PDB entry 1QD6 | X-ray diffraction, 2.10 A resolution | chains A and C

Chain A:
Name: Outer membrane phospholipase (ompla)
Notes: fragment: resdiues 33-45
UniProtKB: P0A921 (PA1_ECOLI); residues 13-25 here correspond to UniProt positions 33-45 (UniProt number = residue number + 20)
Sequence (13 residues; numbered 13 to 25; the number before each row is that of its first residue):
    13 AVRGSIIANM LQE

Chain C:
Name: Protein (outer membrane phospholipase (ompla))
Organism: Escherichia coli
Notes: EC 3.1.1.32; engineered mutation(s): ENZYME WITH N-TERMINAL EXTENSION ARIRAP AND COVALENTLY SULFONYLATED ON SERINE144
UniProtKB: P0A921 (PA1_ECOLI); residues 30-269 here correspond to UniProt positions 50-289 (UniProt number = residue number + 20)
Sequence (240 residues; row label = number of the first residue in the row):
    30 FTLYPYDTNY LIYTQTSDLN KEAIASYDWA ENARKDEVKF QLSLAFPLWR GILGPNSVLG
    90 ASYTQKSWWQ LSNSEESSPF RETNYEPQLF LGFATDYRFA GWTLRDVEMG YNHDSNGRSD
   150 PTSRSWNRLY TRLMAENGNW LVEVKPWYVV GNTDDNPDIT KYMGYYQLKI GYHLGDAVLS
   210 AKGQYNWNTG YGGAELGLSY PITKHVRLYT QVYSGYGESL IDYNFNQTRV GVGVMLNDLF
Covalently attached groups: 1-hexadecanosulfonic acid (HDS) linked to Ser144
Ion coordination: Ca2+ site 1: Ser106 (shared with 2 residues of chain D); Ca2+ site 2: Arg147, Ser152 (shared with 1 residue of chain D)
Residues lining bound ligands: 1-hexadecanosulfonic acid (HDS): Phe75, Leu77, Tyr92, Tyr114, Pro116, His142, Asp143, Asn145, Gly146
Curated features (UniProtKB/Swiss-Prot):
  - active site: His142 (Proton acceptor), Ser144 (Nucleophile)
  - binding site (Ca(2+)): Ser106, Arg147, Ser152, Asp184
From the paper describing this entry:
  - self-association interface (contacts with another copy of this molecule); pairs are residue here / residue on that copy: Leu32-Leu32 (backbone contact), Gln94-Gln94 (hydrogen bond), Phe109-Gly146 (backbone contact), Phe109-Tyr114 (pi stacking), Leu32, Leu71, Leu73, Leu265
  - binding site for 1-hexadecanosulfonic acid: Leu40, Phe69, Leu71, Phe75, Leu77, Tyr92, Trp98, Phe109, Tyr114, Ser144, Gly146, Val235, Leu265
  - catalytic residues: Gly146 (proposed by the authors, not directly observed)
  - Ca2+ coordination: Arg147, Ser152
  - catalytic residues: His142, Ser144, Ser152

Interface between chain A and chain C:
Contacting residue pairs (33):
  Arg15(A) with Gly167(C), hydrogen bond (side chain-backbone); Asn168(C); His202(C); Phe269(C)
  Gly16(A) with Met163(C); Leu170(C); Leu268(C); Phe269(C)
  Ser17(A) with Asp135(C), hydrogen bond; Met163(C)
  Ile18(A) with Tyr35(C); Asp135(C), hydrogen bond (backbone-side chain); Arg161(C)
  Ile19(A) with Val87(C), hydrophobic; Gly121(C); Phe122(C); Ala123(C); Asp135(C), hydrogen bond (backbone-side chain); Glu137(C); Arg161(C)
  Asn21(A) with Tyr33(C)
  Met22(A) with Tyr33(C), hydrophobic; Ala74(C), hydrophobic; Arg79(C), hydrogen bond (backbone-side chain); Phe119(C), hydrophobic
  Leu23(A) with Arg79(C); Asn85(C); Ser86(C); Ala123(C), hydrophobic
  Gln24(A) with Tyr33(C), hydrogen bond (backbone-side chain); Arg79(C), hydrogen bond (backbone-side chain)
  Glu25(A) with Tyr33(C); Arg79(C)
Also at the interface, not in a pair above, chain A (12 interface residues in all): Val14, Ala20
Also at the interface, not in a pair above, chain C (26 interface residues in all): Phe30, Pro34, Pro76, Pro84, Arg134

In short:
The interface between chain A and chain C involves 12 residues on one side and 26 on the other, with 7
hydrogen bonds. Polar contacts include Arg15(A)-Gly167(C), Ser17(A)-Asp135(C) and Ile18(A)-Asp135(C). From the
paper: catalytic residues Gly146(C), His142(C) and Ser144(C) among others; a binding site for
1-hexadecanosulfonic acid at Leu40(C), Phe69(C) and Leu71(C) among others.
Here chain A is Outer membrane phospholipase (ompla) and chain C is Protein (outer membrane phospholipase
(ompla)) (Escherichia coli). Entry 1QD6 (Outer membrane phospholipase A from escherichia coli) was determined
by X-ray diffraction together with 1QD5 from the same study.
